8ICA - chains T and A of the 3 polymer chains in the assembly; structure by X-ray diffraction, 3.00 A resolution.

== Chain T ==
Molecule: 8-nt DNA strand
Sequence (8 nucleotides; each row starts with the number of its first residue):
     1 CATTAGAA

== Chain A ==
Protein: Protein (DNA polymerase beta (e.c.2.7.7.7))
From: Homo sapiens
UniProt: P06746 (DPOB_HUMAN); residues 2-335 here correspond to UniProt positions 1-334 (UniProt number = residue number - 1)
Chain sequence (335 residues; numbered 1 to 335; the number before each row is that of its first residue):
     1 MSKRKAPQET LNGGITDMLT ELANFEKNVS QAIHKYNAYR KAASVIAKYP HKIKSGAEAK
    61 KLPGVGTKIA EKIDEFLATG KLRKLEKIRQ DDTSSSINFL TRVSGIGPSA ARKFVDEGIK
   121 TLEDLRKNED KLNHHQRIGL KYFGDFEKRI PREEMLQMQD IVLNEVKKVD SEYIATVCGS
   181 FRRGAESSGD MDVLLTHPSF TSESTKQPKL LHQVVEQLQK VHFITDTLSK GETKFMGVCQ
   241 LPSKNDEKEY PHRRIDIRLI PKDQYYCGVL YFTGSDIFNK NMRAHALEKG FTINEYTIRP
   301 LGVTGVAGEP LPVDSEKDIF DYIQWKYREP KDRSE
Not modelled in the structure: 1-8
Ion coordination: Na+ site 1: Lys60, Leu62, Val65; Na+ site 2: Thr101, Val103, Ile106 (shared with 1 residue of chain P); Ca2+: Asp190 (together with 2'-deoxyadenosine 5'-triphosphate)
Small-molecule neighbours: 2'-deoxyadenosine 5'-triphosphate (DTP): Arg149, Gly179, Ser180, Arg183, Ser187, Ser188, Gly189, Asp190
Curated features (UniProtKB/Swiss-Prot):
  - binding site (K(+)): Lys61
  - binding site (Na(+)): Lys61

== Chain T / chain A interface ==
Pairs across the interface - 12 pairs, chain T then chain A:
  DA2(T) with Tyr296(A), sugar contact
  DT3(T) with Thr233(A), phosphate contact; Lys234(A), phosphate contact
  DT4(T) with Ser229(A), phosphate contact; Lys230(A), phosphate contact; Gly231(A), phosphate contact; Glu232(A), hydrogen bond to the phosphate; Thr233(A), hydrogen bond to the phosphate; Lys234(A), phosphate contact
  DA5(T) with Ser229(A), sugar contact; Lys230(A), phosphate contact
  DG6(T) with Asn133(A), hydrogen bond to the phosphate
Other interface residues (no listed pair), chain A (9 interface residues in all): His134

== Summary ==
5 residues of chain T and 9 residues of chain A are in contact; the contacts include 3 hydrogen bonds. Polar
contacts include DT4(T)-Glu232(A), DT4(T)-Thr233(A) and DG6(T)-Asn133(A). Bound to chain A: 2'-deoxyadenosine
5'-triphosphate.
Chain T is an 8-nt DNA strand and chain A is Protein (DNA polymerase beta (e.c.2.7.7.7)) (Homo sapiens); the
structure, DNA polymerase beta (pol B) (e.c.2.7.7.7) complexed with seven base pairs of DNA; soaked in the
..., was determined by X-ray diffraction, deposited together with 1ZQA, 1ZQB, 1ZQC, 1ZQD, 1ZQE, 1ZQG and 28
further entries.
